7QOH - chains i and k of the 18 polymer chains in the assembly; structure by electron microscopy, 3.32 A resolution.

== Chain i (and k) ==
Molecule: Head fiber trimer protein gp21
From: Bacteroides phage crAss001
Notes: chain k of this document is another copy of the same molecule, construct and numbering; everything in this record applies to it too
UniProtKB: A0A385DTC5 (A0A385DTC5_9CAUD); residue numbers follow UniProt; this construct covers 1-97
Chain sequence (97 residues; numbered 1 to 97; the number before each row is that of its first residue):
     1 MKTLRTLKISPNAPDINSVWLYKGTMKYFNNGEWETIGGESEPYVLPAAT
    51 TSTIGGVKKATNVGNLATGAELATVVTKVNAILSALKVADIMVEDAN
Not modelled in the structure: 39-97

== Chain i / chain k interface ==
Residue-residue contacts - 28 pairs, chain i then chain k:
  R5(i) - R5(k)
  T6(i) - T3(k)
  T6(i) - R5(k)
  L7(i) - K2(k)
  L7(i) - T3(k)
  L7(i) - L4(k)  hydrogen bond (backbone-backbone)
  L7(i) - L7(k)  hydrophobic
  K8(i) - M1(k)
  K8(i) - K2(k)
  K8(i) - T3(k)
  I9(i) - M1(k)
  I9(i) - K2(k)  hydrogen bond (backbone-backbone)
  I9(i) - L4(k)  hydrophobic
  I9(i) - Y28(k)  hydrophobic
  I9(i) - F29(k)
  I9(i) - N30(k)
  S10(i) - M1(k)  hydrogen bond
  P11(i) - M1(k)
  N12(i) - M1(k)
  L21(i) - M26(k)  hydrophobic
  Y22(i) - Y28(k)
  K23(i) - Y28(k)  hydrogen bond (backbone-side chain)
  K23(i) - E35(k)
  G24(i) - Y28(k)
  G24(i) - I37(k)
  G24(i) - G38(k)  hydrogen bond (backbone-backbone)
  M26(i) - M26(k)  hydrophobic
  M26(i) - I37(k)  hydrophobic
Also at the interface, not in a pair above, chain k (15 interface residues in all): V19, T36

== In short ==
Chain i and chain k form an interface of 13 and 15 residues respectively; the contacts include 5 hydrogen
bonds. Polar contacts include S10(i)-M1(k), K23(i)-Y28(k) and L7(i)-L4(k).
Chain i and chain k are both Head fiber trimer protein gp21 (Bacteroides phage crAss001); the structure,
Unique vertex of the phicrAss001 virion with C5 symmetry imposed, was determined by electron microscopy
together with 7QOG, 7QOI, 7QOJ, 7QOK and 7QOL from the same study.
